4C91 - chains A and B; structure by X-ray diffraction, 2.14 A resolution.

Chain A (and B):
Molecule: Alpha-glucuronidase GH115
Source organism: Bacteroides ovatus
Notes: chain B of this document is another copy of the same molecule, construct and numbering; everything in this record applies to it too
Reference sequence: A7M022 (A7M022_BACOV); numbering as in UniProt (aligned over 1-856)
Amino-acid sequence (856 residues; each row starts with the number of its first residue):
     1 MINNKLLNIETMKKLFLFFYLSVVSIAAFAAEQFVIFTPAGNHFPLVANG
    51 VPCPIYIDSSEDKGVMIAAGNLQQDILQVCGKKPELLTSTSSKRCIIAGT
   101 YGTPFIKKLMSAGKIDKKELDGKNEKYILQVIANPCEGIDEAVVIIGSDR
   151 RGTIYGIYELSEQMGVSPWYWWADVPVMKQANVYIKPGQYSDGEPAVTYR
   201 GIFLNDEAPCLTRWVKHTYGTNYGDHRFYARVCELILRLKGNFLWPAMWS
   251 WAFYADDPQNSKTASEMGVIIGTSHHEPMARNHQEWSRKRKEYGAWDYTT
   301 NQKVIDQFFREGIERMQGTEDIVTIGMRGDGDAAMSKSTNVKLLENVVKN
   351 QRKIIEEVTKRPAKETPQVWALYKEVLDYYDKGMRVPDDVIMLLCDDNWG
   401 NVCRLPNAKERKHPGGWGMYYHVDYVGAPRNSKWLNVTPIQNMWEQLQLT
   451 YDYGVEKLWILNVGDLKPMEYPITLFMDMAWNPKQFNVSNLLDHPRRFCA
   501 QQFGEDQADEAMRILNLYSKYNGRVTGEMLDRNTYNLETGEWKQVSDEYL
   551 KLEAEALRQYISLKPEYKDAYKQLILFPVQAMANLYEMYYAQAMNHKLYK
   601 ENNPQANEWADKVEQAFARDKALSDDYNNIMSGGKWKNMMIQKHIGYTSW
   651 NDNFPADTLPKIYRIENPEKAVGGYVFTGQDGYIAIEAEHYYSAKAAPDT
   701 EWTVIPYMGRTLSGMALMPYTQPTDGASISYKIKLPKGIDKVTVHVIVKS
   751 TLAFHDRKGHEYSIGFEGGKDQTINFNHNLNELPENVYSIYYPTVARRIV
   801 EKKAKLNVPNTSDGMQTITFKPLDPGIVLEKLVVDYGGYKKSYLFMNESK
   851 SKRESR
Unresolved in the structure: 1-31, 328-339, 855-856 (chain B: 1-31, 330-340, 382-383, 854-856)
Residues lining bound ligands:
  - citrate anion (FLC): Arg532, Asn533, His596, Lys600
  - D-glucuronic acid (REL): Phe203, Asn205, Asp206, Met248, Trp249, His275, Asn398, Tyr420, His422, Tyr425, Val426, Asn462
Reported in the primary citation:
  - binding site for D-glucuronic acid: Phe203, Asp206, Met248, Trp249, Tyr420, His422, Val426
  - catalytic residues: Asp206, Glu375, His422
  - contacts within the chain: Asp206-Asp424 (hydrogen bond)
  - conformationally variable residues (order/disorder transition): Met327 to Asn346, Lys374, Glu375, Glu782
  - mutagenesis - N205A, D206A (300-fold), W249A (3000-fold), H275A, R328A (105-fold), Y373A, K374A, E375A (5000-fold), D396N, N398A, Y420A (103-fold), H422A (105-fold), Y425A, N462A, E782A, E785A, Y788A, Y792A (100-fold): decreased catalytic activity
  - mutagenesis - H275A/H422A, D332A: abolished catalytic activity
  - mutagenesis - E162A, W169A, D192A, D478A: unchanged catalytic activity
  - catalytic residues: Asp332, Asp424 (proposed by the authors, not directly observed)

How chain A and chain B interact:
Contacting residue pairs (171):
  Asp397(A) with Leu752(B); Tyr791(B); Tyr792(B); Val795(B)
  Asn398(A) with Tyr792(B), hydrogen bond
  Trp399(A) with Val795(B); Ala796(B), hydrophobic; Arg798(B), hydrogen bond (backbone-side chain)
  Asn401(A) with Lys749(B), hydrogen bond; Ser750(B), hydrogen bond
  Val402(A) with Leu752(B)
  Cys403(A) with Leu752(B), hydrophobic; Ala753(B); Phe754(B); Tyr791(B)
  Arg404(A) with Phe754(B)
  Leu405(A) with Phe754(B), hydrogen bond (backbone-backbone)
  Ala428(A) with Tyr788(B), hydrophobic; Tyr792(B), hydrophobic
  Pro429(A) with Tyr792(B); Ala796(B), hydrophobic
  Val437(A) with Arg798(B), hydrogen bond (backbone-side chain)
  Gln441(A) with Pro706(B); Tyr707(B); Met708(B)
  Asn442(A) with Met708(B); Lys749(B); Arg798(B)
  Trp444(A) with Met718(B), hydrophobic
  Glu445(A) with Met708(B); Tyr720(B), hydrogen bond; Lys749(B), salt bridge; Val828(B)
  Gln446(A) with Lys749(B)
  Gln448(A) with Met718(B); Tyr720(B)
  Leu449(A) with Tyr720(B), hydrophobic; Phe754(B), hydrophobic
  Asp452(A) with Thr721(B)
  Tyr453(A) with Tyr720(B), hydrogen bond (side chain-backbone); Phe754(B); Pro825(B)
  Val488(A) with Thr703(B); Val704(B); Ile705(B), hydrophobic; Pro706(B)
  Leu492(A) with Tyr707(B), hydrophobic
  Asn516(A) with Tyr707(B)
  Lys520(A) with Tyr707(B), hydrogen bond (side chain-backbone); Gly709(B), hydrogen bond (side chain-backbone); Arg710(B); Thr711(B), hydrogen bond (side chain-backbone)
  Gly523(A) with Arg798(B), hydrogen bond (backbone-side chain)
  Arg524(A) with Arg710(B), hydrogen bond (side chain-backbone); Tyr843(B), hydrogen bond (backbone-side chain); Leu844(B)
  Val525(A) with Arg797(B); Tyr843(B)
  Met529(A) with Ala796(B), hydrophobic; Arg797(B)
  Thr534(A) with Tyr843(B)
  Tyr535(A) with Tyr843(B), hydrophobic
  Asn536(A) with Lys841(B), hydrogen bond (side chain-backbone); Ser842(B)
  Glu538(A) with Lys840(B)
  Thr539(A) with Lys840(B)
  Glu541(A) with Ser842(B); Tyr843(B), hydrogen bond (side chain-backbone); Leu844(B), hydrogen bond (side chain-backbone)
  Lys543(A) with Gln544(B); Glu548(B), salt bridge
  Gln544(A) with Lys543(B); Leu844(B); Asn847(B)
  Val545(A) with Leu844(B), hydrophobic
  Asp547(A) with Asp547(B); Lys551(B)
  Glu548(A) with Lys543(B), salt bridge
  Leu550(A) with Lys551(B); Ala554(B); Arg558(B)
  Lys551(A) with Asp547(B); Leu550(B); Glu587(B), salt bridge
  Glu553(A) with Arg558(B), salt bridge
  Ala554(A) with Leu550(B); Ala554(B), hydrophobic; Leu557(B)
  Leu557(A) with Ala554(B); Leu557(B), hydrophobic; Ile561(B), hydrophobic
  Arg558(A) with Leu550(B); Glu553(B), salt bridge; Arg619(B)
  Ile561(A) with Ile561(B), hydrophobic
  Glu587(A) with Lys551(B), salt bridge
  Arg619(A) with Arg558(B)
  Thr703(A) with Val488(B)
  Val704(A) with Val488(B)
  Ile705(A) with Trp444(B), hydrophobic; Val488(B), hydrophobic
  Pro706(A) with Gln441(B)
  Tyr707(A) with Gln441(B); Leu492(B), hydrophobic; Asn516(B); Lys520(B), hydrogen bond (backbone-side chain)
  Met708(A) with Gln441(B); Asn442(B)
  Gly709(A) with Lys520(B), hydrogen bond (backbone-side chain)
  Arg710(A) with Lys520(B); Arg524(B), hydrogen bond (backbone-side chain)
  Thr711(A) with Lys520(B), hydrogen bond (backbone-side chain)
  Met718(A) with Trp444(B), hydrophobic; Gln448(B)
  Pro719(A) with Asp452(B)
  Tyr720(A) with Glu445(B), hydrogen bond; Gln448(B); Leu449(B), hydrophobic; Tyr453(B), hydrogen bond (backbone-side chain)
  Thr721(A) with Asp452(B)
  Lys749(A) with Asn401(B), hydrogen bond; Asn442(B); Glu445(B), salt bridge; Gln446(B)
  Ser750(A) with Asn401(B), hydrogen bond
  Leu752(A) with Asp397(B); Asn401(B); Val402(B); Cys403(B), hydrophobic
  Ala753(A) with Cys403(B)
  Phe754(A) with Cys403(B); Arg404(B); Leu405(B), hydrogen bond (backbone-backbone); Leu449(B), hydrophobic; Tyr453(B)
  Tyr788(A) with Ala428(B), hydrophobic
  Tyr791(A) with Asp397(B); Cys403(B), hydrogen bond
  Tyr792(A) with Asp397(B); Asn398(B), hydrogen bond; Ala428(B), hydrophobic; Pro429(B)
  Pro793(A) with Pro429(B), hydrophobic
  Val795(A) with Asp397(B); Trp399(B); Asn401(B)
  Ala796(A) with Trp399(B), hydrophobic; Pro429(B), hydrophobic; Met529(B), hydrophobic
  Arg797(A) with Val525(B); Met529(B)
  Arg798(A) with Trp399(B), hydrogen bond (side chain-backbone); Val437(B), hydrogen bond (side chain-backbone); Asn442(B); Gly523(B), hydrogen bond (side chain-backbone)
  Pro825(A) with Tyr453(B)
  Val828(A) with Glu445(B)
  Lys840(A) with Thr539(B)
  Lys841(A) with Asn536(B), hydrogen bond (backbone-side chain)
  Ser842(A) with Asn536(B); Glu541(B)
  Tyr843(A) with Arg524(B), hydrogen bond (side chain-backbone); Val525(B); Thr534(B); Tyr535(B), hydrophobic; Glu541(B), hydrogen bond (backbone-side chain)
  Leu844(A) with Arg524(B); Glu541(B), hydrogen bond (backbone-side chain); Gln544(B); Val545(B), hydrophobic
  Asn847(A) with Gln544(B)
Also at the interface, not in a pair above, chain A (92 interface residues in all): Lys374, Tyr425, Pro439, Leu517, Glu555, Gln580, Thr751, His755, Gly826, Phe845
Also at the interface, not in a pair above, chain B (90 interface residues in all): Tyr425, Pro439, Leu517, Glu555, Gln580, Pro719, His755, Glu782, Pro793, Gly826, Phe845

Summary:
92 residues of chain A and 90 residues of chain B are in contact; the contacts include 35 hydrogen bonds and 8
salt bridges. Polar contacts include Glu445(A)-Lys749(B), Lys543(A)-Glu548(B) and Lys551(A)-Glu587(B). From
the paper: catalytic residues Asp206(A), Glu375(A) and His422(A) among others; N205A, D206A and W249A of chain
A, among others, reduce catalytic activity; 24 substitutions were tested in all.
Both chains are Alpha-glucuronidase GH115 (Bacteroides ovatus). Entry 4C91 (Evidence that GH115
alpha-glucuronidase activity is dependent on conformational flexibility) was determined by X-ray diffraction
(same publication as 4C90).
